9DUK - chains H and A of the 21 polymer chains in the assembly; structure by electron microscopy, 2.56 A resolution.

Chain H:
Molecule: Small ribosomal subunit protein uS8
From: Escherichia coli
UniProtKB: C3SR12 (C3SR12_ECOLX); numbering as in UniProt (aligned over 1-130)
Amino-acid sequence (130 residues; numbered 1 to 130; the number before each row is that of its first residue):
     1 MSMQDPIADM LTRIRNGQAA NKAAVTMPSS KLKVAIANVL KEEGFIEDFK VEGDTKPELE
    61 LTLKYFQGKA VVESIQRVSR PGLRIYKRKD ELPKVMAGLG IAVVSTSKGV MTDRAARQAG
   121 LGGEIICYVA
Unresolved in the structure: 1

Chain A:
Molecule: 16S rRNA
From: Escherichia coli
Sequence (1533 nucleotides; numbered 2 to 1534; the number before each row is that of its first residue):
     2 AAUUGAAGAG UUUGAUCAUG GCUCAGAUUG AACGCUGGCG GCAGGCCUAA CACAUGCAAG
    62 UCGAACGGUA ACAGGAAGAA GCUUGCUUCU UUGCUGACGA GUGGCGGACG GGUGAGUAAU
   122 GUCUGGGAAA CUGCCUGAUG GAGGGGGAUA ACUACUGGAA ACGGUAGCUA AUACCGCAUA
   182 ACGUCGCAAG ACCAAAGAGG GGGACCUUCG GGCCUCUUGC CAUCGGAUGU GCCCAGAUGG
   242 GAUUAGCUAG UAGGUGGGGU AACGGCUCAC CUAGGCGACG AUCCCUAGCU GGUCUGAGAG
   302 GAUGACCAGC CACACUGGAA CUGAGACACG GUCCAGACUC CUACGGGAGG CAGCAGUGGG
   362 GAAUAUUGCA CAAUGGGCGC AAGCCUGAUG CAGCCAUGCC GCGUGUAUGA AGAAGGCCUU
   422 CGGGUUGUAA AGUACUUUCA GCGGGGAGGA AGGGAGUAAA GUUAAUACCU UUGCUCAUUG
   482 ACGUUACCCG CAGAAGAAGC ACCGGCUAAC UCCGUGCCAG CAGCCXCGGU AAUACGGAGG
   542 GUGCAAGCGU UAAUCGGAAU UACUGGGCGU AAAGCGCACG CAGGCGGUUU GUUAAGUCAG
   602 AUGUGAAAUC CCCGGGCUCA ACCUGGGAAC UGCAUCUGAU ACUGGCAAGC UUGAGUCUCG
   662 UAGAGGGGGG UAGAAUUCCA GGUGUAGCGG UGAAAUGCGU AGAGAUCUGG AGGAAUACCG
   722 GUGGCGAAGG CGGCCCCCUG GACGAAGACU GACGCUCAGG UGCGAAAGCG UGGGGAGCAA
   782 ACAGGAUUAG AUACCCUGGU AGUCCACGCC GUAAACGAUG UCGACUUGGA GGUUGUGCCC
   842 UUGAGGCGUG GCUUCCGGAG CUAACGCGUU AAGUCGACCG CCUGGGGAGU ACGGCCGCAA
   902 GGUUAAAACU CAAAUGAAUU GACGGGGGCC CGCACAAGCG GUGGAGCAUG UGGUUUAAUU
   962 CGAUGXAACG CGAAGAACCU UACCUGGUCU UGACAUCCAC GGAAGUUUUC AGAGAUGAGA
  1022 AUGUGCCUUC GGGAACCGUG AGACAGGUGC UGCAUGGCUG UCGUCAGCUC GUGUUGUGAA
  1082 AUGUUGGGUU AAGUCCCGCA ACGAGCGCAA CCCUUAUCCU UUGUUGCCAG CGGUCCGGCC
  1142 GGGAACUCAA AGGAGACUGC CAGUGAUAAA CUGGAGGAAG GUGGGGAUGA CGUCAAGUCA
  1202 UCAUGGCCCU UACGACCAGG GCUACACACG UGCUACAAUG GCGCAUACAA AGAGAAGCGA
  1262 CCUCGCGAGA GCAAGCGGAC CUCAUAAAGU GCGUCGUAGU CCGGAUUGGA GUCUGCAACU
  1322 CGACUCCAUG AAGUCGGAAU CGCUAGUAAU CGUGGAUCAG AAUGCCACGG UGAAUACGUU
  1382 CCCGGGCCUU GUACACACCG CCCGUXACAC CAUGGGAGUG GGUUGCAAAA GAAGUAGGUA
  1442 GCUUAACCUU CGGGAGGGCG CUUACCACUU UGUGAUUCAU GACUGGGGUG AAGUCGUAAC
  1502 AAGGUAACCG UAGGGGAACC UGCGGUUGGA UCA
Unresolved in the structure: 205-213, 841-845, 1207
Modified residues: PSU (pseudouridine-5'-monophosphate) at position 516, G7M (N7-methyl-guanosine-5'-monophosphate) at position 527, 5MC (5-methylcytidine-5'-monophosphate) at position 967, 4OC (4n,o2'-methylcytidine-5'-monophosphate) at position 1402, 5MC (5-methylcytidine-5'-monophosphate) at position 1407, UR3 (3-methyluridine-5'-monophoshate) at position 1498, MA6 (6N-dimethyladenosine-5'-monophoshate) at position 1518, MA6 (6N-dimethyladenosine-5'-monophoshate) at position 1519

Interface between chain H and chain A:
Contacting residue pairs (70; chain H residue first):
  Ser2(H) - C756(A)  hydrogen bond to the sugar
  Ser2(H) - C823(A)  hydrogen bond to the sugar
  Ser2(H) - G824(A)  sugar contact
  Ser2(H) - G877(A)  hydrogen bond to the base
  Met3(H) - G588(A)  sugar contact
  Met3(H) - G824(A)  sugar contact
  Met3(H) - A825(A)  sugar contact
  Gln4(H) - C586(A)  hydrogen bond to the sugar
  Gln4(H) - G587(A)  sugar contact
  Gln4(H) - G755(A)  base contact
  Gln4(H) - C756(A)  base contact
  Gln4(H) - A878(A)  hydrogen bond to the sugar
  Asp5(H) - G877(A)  sugar contact
  Pro6(H) - G588(A)  phosphate contact
  Pro6(H) - U589(A)  phosphate contact
  Ala8(H) - C876(A)  sugar contact
  Ala8(H) - G877(A)  sugar contact
  Asp9(H) - A825(A)  hydrogen bond to the sugar
  Thr12(H) - U875(A)  base contact
  Thr12(H) - C876(A)  hydrogen bond to the sugar
  Arg13(H) - A825(A)  hydrogen bond to the phosphate
  Arg13(H) - C826(A)  salt bridge to the phosphate
  Arg15(H) - U875(A)  hydrogen bond to the sugar
  Arg15(H) - C876(A)  hydrogen bond to the phosphate
  Asn16(H) - C826(A)  hydrogen bond to the base
  Asn16(H) - U827(A)  sugar contact
  Asn16(H) - G874(A)  base contact
  Asn16(H) - U875(A)  hydrogen bond to the base
  Ala20(H) - U827(A)  phosphate contact
  Lys22(H) - U828(A)  phosphate contact
  Ser30(H) - U589(A)  phosphate contact
  Ser30(H) - U590(A)  phosphate contact
  Lys31(H) - U590(A)  hydrogen bond to the phosphate
  Lys31(H) - U591(A)  salt bridge to the phosphate
  Lys31(H) - C643(A)  phosphate contact
  Leu32(H) - C643(A)  sugar contact
  Thr55(H) - C651(A)  sugar contact
  Thr55(H) - U652(A)  sugar contact
  Thr55(H) - U653(A)  base contact
  Lys56(H) - U653(A)  hydrogen bond to the sugar
  Arg80(H) - A878(A)  salt bridge to the phosphate
  Pro81(H) - C586(A)  phosphate contact
  Pro81(H) - G587(A)  phosphate contact
  Pro81(H) - A878(A)  phosphate contact
  Gly82(H) - A878(A)  hydrogen bond to the phosphate
  Gly82(H) - C879(A)  phosphate contact
  Arg84(H) - G587(A)  salt bridge to the phosphate
  Arg84(H) - U644(A)  sugar contact
  Tyr86(H) - G597(A)  hydrogen bond to the base
  Tyr86(H) - U598(A)  sugar contact
  Lys87(H) - C599(A)  sugar contact
  Arg88(H) - C599(A)  phosphate contact
  Arg88(H) - A600(A)  salt bridge to the phosphate
  Lys89(H) - C599(A)  phosphate contact
  Lys89(H) - A600(A)  hydrogen bond to the phosphate
  Lys89(H) - G601(A)  salt bridge to the phosphate
  Ser105(H) - A642(A)  hydrogen bond to the sugar
  Ser105(H) - C643(A)  sugar contact
  Thr106(H) - A642(A)  base contact
  Ser107(H) - A640(A)  hydrogen bond to the sugar
  Ser107(H) - U641(A)  hydrogen bond to the sugar
  Ser107(H) - A642(A)  base contact
  Lys108(H) - A640(A)  sugar contact
  Gly109(H) - A642(A)  sugar contact
  Val110(H) - A642(A)  sugar contact
  Gly120(H) - A600(A)  sugar contact
  Leu121(H) - C599(A)  sugar contact
  Gly122(H) - C599(A)  hydrogen bond to the sugar
  Gly123(H) - C599(A)  sugar contact
  Glu124(H) - C643(A)  hydrogen bond to the sugar
Also at the interface, not in a pair above, chain H (40 interface residues in all): Ser29, Leu83, Asp90
Also at the interface, not in a pair above, chain A (34 interface residues in all): U4

Overview:
Chain H and chain A form an interface of 40 and 34 residues respectively; the contacts include 22 hydrogen
bonds and 6 salt bridges. Polar contacts include Ser2(H)-G877(A), Asn16(H)-C826(A) and Asn16(H)-U875(A).
Chain H is Small ribosomal subunit protein uS8 and chain A is 16S rRNA, both from Escherichia coli; the
structure, Structure of mutant 30S subunit with extended helix 26, version 3, was determined by electron
microscopy (same publication as 9DUL).
